PDB entry 2AJ9 | X-ray diffraction, 2.50 A resolution | chains A and B

Chain A (and B):
Name: 3-oxoacyl-[acyl-carrier-protein] synthase III
Organism: Mycobacterium tuberculosis
Notes: EC 2.3.1.41; chain B of this document is another copy of the same molecule, construct and numbering; everything in this record applies to it too
UniProtKB: P0A574 (FABH_MYCTU); residues 1-335 here = UniProt positions 1-335
Amino-acid sequence (356 residues; row label = number of the first residue in the row; numbers below 1 keep their minus sign (Met-20 is residue -20)):
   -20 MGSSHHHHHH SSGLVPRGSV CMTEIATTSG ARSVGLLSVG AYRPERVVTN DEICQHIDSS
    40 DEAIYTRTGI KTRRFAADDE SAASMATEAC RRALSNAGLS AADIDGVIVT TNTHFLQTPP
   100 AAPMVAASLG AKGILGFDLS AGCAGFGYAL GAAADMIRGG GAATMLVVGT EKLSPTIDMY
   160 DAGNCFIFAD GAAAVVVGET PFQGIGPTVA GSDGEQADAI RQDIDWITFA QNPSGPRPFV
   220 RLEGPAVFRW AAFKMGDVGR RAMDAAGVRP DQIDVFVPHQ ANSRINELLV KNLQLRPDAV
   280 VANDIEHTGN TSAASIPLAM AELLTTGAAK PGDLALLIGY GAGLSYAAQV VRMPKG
Disordered / not traced: -20 to 0, 335
Sequence notes: cloning artifact (-20 to -17, -10 to 0); expression tag (-16 to -11); engineered mutation Ala42 (Trp in P0A574), Ala161 (Arg in P0A574)

How chain A and chain B interact:
Pairs across the interface (131):
  Thr2(A) - Gln251(B)  hydrogen bond
  Thr2(A) - Arg331(B)
  Ile4(A) - Gln182(B)
  Ile4(A) - Gly185(B)
  Ile4(A) - Ala245(B)
  Ile4(A) - Leu313(B)  hydrophobic
  Ile4(A) - Arg331(B)
  Ala5(A) - Pro186(B)
  Ala5(A) - Ala244(B)
  Ala5(A) - Ala245(B)  hydrogen bond (backbone-backbone)
  Ala5(A) - Gly246(B)
  Thr6(A) - Gln182(B)
  Thr7(A) - Pro186(B)
  Asn91(A) - Gln96(B)  hydrogen bond (backbone-side chain)
  His93(A) - Gln96(B)  hydrogen bond (backbone-side chain)
  Phe94(A) - Gln96(B)
  Phe94(A) - Asp204(B)
  Phe94(A) - Trp205(B)  hydrogen bond (backbone-backbone)
  Phe94(A) - Ile206(B)  hydrophobic
  Leu95(A) - Gln201(B)
  Leu95(A) - Ile203(B)
  Leu95(A) - Asp204(B)
  Gln96(A) - Asn91(B)
  Gln96(A) - His93(B)
  Gln96(A) - Phe94(B)
  Gln96(A) - Gln201(B)
  Gln96(A) - Trp205(B)
  Thr97(A) - Ile199(B)
  Thr97(A) - Arg200(B)
  Thr97(A) - Gln201(B)  hydrogen bond (backbone-backbone)
  Thr97(A) - Ala321(B)
  Pro98(A) - Ala196(B)
  Pro98(A) - Ile199(B)
  Pro98(A) - Arg200(B)
  Pro98(A) - Gly322(B)
  Pro99(A) - Ser119(B)
  Pro99(A) - Gly121(B)
  Pro99(A) - Gly322(B)
  Pro102(A) - Ser191(B)
  Pro102(A) - Gly193(B)
  Pro102(A) - Gly322(B)
  Ala106(A) - Gly193(B)
  Lys111(A) - Ser191(B)  hydrogen bond (backbone-side chain)
  Lys111(A) - Asp192(B)  hydrogen bond (backbone-backbone)
  Lys111(A) - Gly193(B)  hydrogen bond (backbone-backbone)
  Lys111(A) - Glu194(B)  salt bridge
  Gly112(A) - Gly190(B)
  Gly112(A) - Ser191(B)  hydrogen bond (backbone-backbone)
  Ile113(A) - Gly190(B)
  Ile113(A) - Ser191(B)  hydrogen bond (backbone-side chain)
  Leu114(A) - Tyr127(B)
  Leu114(A) - Ala189(B)
  Leu114(A) - Gly190(B)
  Gly115(A) - Tyr127(B)  hydrogen bond (backbone-side chain)
  Phe116(A) - Leu118(B)  hydrophobic
  Phe116(A) - Ser119(B)
  Phe116(A) - Ala120(B)  hydrophobic
  Phe116(A) - Tyr127(B)  hydrophobic
  Asp117(A) - Asp117(B)
  Asp117(A) - Leu118(B)
  Asp117(A) - Ser119(B)  hydrogen bond (backbone-backbone)
  Leu118(A) - Phe116(B)  hydrophobic
  Leu118(A) - Asp117(B)
  Ser119(A) - Pro99(B)
  Ser119(A) - Phe116(B)
  Ser119(A) - Asp117(B)  hydrogen bond (backbone-backbone)
  Ala120(A) - Pro99(B)  hydrophobic
  Ala120(A) - Phe116(B)  hydrophobic
  Gly121(A) - Pro99(B)
  Tyr127(A) - Leu114(B)
  Tyr127(A) - Gly115(B)  hydrogen bond (side chain-backbone)
  Tyr127(A) - Phe116(B)  hydrophobic
  Asp134(A) - Asp134(B)
  Asp134(A) - Met135(B)
  Met135(A) - Asp134(B)
  Pro154(A) - Ile206(B)
  Gln182(A) - Ile4(B)
  Gln182(A) - Ala5(B)
  Gln182(A) - Thr6(B)  hydrogen bond
  Gly183(A) - Ile4(B)
  Gly185(A) - Ile4(B)
  Pro186(A) - Ala5(B)
  Pro186(A) - Thr7(B)
  Ala189(A) - Leu114(B)
  Gly190(A) - Gly112(B)
  Gly190(A) - Leu114(B)
  Ser191(A) - Pro102(B)
  Ser191(A) - Lys111(B)
  Ser191(A) - Gly112(B)  hydrogen bond (backbone-backbone)
  Ser191(A) - Ile113(B)  hydrogen bond (side chain-backbone)
  Asp192(A) - Lys111(B)  salt bridge
  Gly193(A) - Pro102(B)
  Gly193(A) - Lys111(B)
  Glu194(A) - Ala106(B)
  Glu194(A) - Lys111(B)
  Ala196(A) - Pro98(B)
  Ile199(A) - Pro98(B)
  Arg200(A) - Thr97(B)
  Arg200(A) - Pro98(B)
  Gln201(A) - Phe94(B)
  Gln201(A) - Leu95(B)
  Gln201(A) - Gln96(B)
  Gln201(A) - Thr97(B)  hydrogen bond (backbone-backbone)
  Asp204(A) - Phe94(B)
  Asp204(A) - Leu95(B)
  Trp205(A) - Phe94(B)  hydrogen bond (backbone-backbone)
  Trp205(A) - Gln96(B)  hydrogen bond
  Trp205(A) - Trp205(B)
  Ile206(A) - Phe94(B)  hydrophobic
  Ile206(A) - Pro154(B)
  Ile206(A) - Arg216(B)
  Phe208(A) - Phe208(B)  hydrophobic
  Phe208(A) - Ala209(B)  hydrophobic
  Phe208(A) - Pro212(B)  hydrophobic
  Ala209(A) - Phe208(B)  hydrophobic
  Ala209(A) - Arg216(B)
  Pro212(A) - Pro212(B)
  Arg216(A) - Ala209(B)
  Ala244(A) - Ala5(B)
  Ala245(A) - Glu3(B)
  Ala245(A) - Ile4(B)
  Ala245(A) - Ala5(B)  hydrogen bond (backbone-backbone)
  Gln251(A) - Thr2(B)  hydrogen bond
  Ala321(A) - Thr97(B)
  Ala321(A) - Pro99(B)
  Gly322(A) - Pro98(B)
  Gly322(A) - Pro99(B)
  Gly322(A) - Pro102(B)
  Val330(A) - Ile4(B)
  Arg331(A) - Thr2(B)
  Arg331(A) - Ile4(B)
Also at the interface, not in a pair above, chain A (73 interface residues in all): Met1, Glu3, Thr92, Met103, Gly138, Ile184, Ile203, Gln210, Ser213, Gly246, Val247, Leu313, Leu323, Ser324, Val329
Also at the interface, not in a pair above, chain B (74 interface residues in all): Thr92, Met103, Arg137, Gly138, Thr155, Gly183, Ile184, Gln210, Val219, Leu323, Ser324, Tyr325, Val329, Val330

Overview:
73 residues of chain A and 74 residues of chain B are in contact; the contacts include 23 hydrogen bonds and 2
salt bridges. Among the polar pairs are Lys111(A)-Glu194(B), Asp192(A)-Lys111(B) and Thr2(A)-Gln251(B).
Both chains are 3-oxoacyl-[acyl-carrier-protein] synthase III (Mycobacterium tuberculosis). Entry 2AJ9 (X-ray
crystal structure of W42A,R161A double mutant of Mycobacterium tuberculosis beta-ketoacyl-ACP synthase III)
was determined by X-ray diffraction, deposited together with 1M1M and 2AHB.
